PDB entry 3FP8 | X-ray diffraction, 1.46 A resolution | chains E and I

== Chain E ==
Protein: Anionic trypsin-2
From: Rattus norvegicus
Notes: EC 3.4.21.4
UniProtKB: P00763 (TRY2_RAT); the construct lacks a stretch of the UniProt sequence and is renumbered around it, so the offset changes along the chain: 16-34 = UniProt 24-42; 37-64 = UniProt 43-70; 66-125 = UniProt 71-130; 127-130 = UniProt 131-134; 6 more segments
Sequence (223 residues; row label = number of the first residue in the row; note: 10 numbers in that range are skipped by the numbering (no residue carries them; nothing is unmodelled there)):
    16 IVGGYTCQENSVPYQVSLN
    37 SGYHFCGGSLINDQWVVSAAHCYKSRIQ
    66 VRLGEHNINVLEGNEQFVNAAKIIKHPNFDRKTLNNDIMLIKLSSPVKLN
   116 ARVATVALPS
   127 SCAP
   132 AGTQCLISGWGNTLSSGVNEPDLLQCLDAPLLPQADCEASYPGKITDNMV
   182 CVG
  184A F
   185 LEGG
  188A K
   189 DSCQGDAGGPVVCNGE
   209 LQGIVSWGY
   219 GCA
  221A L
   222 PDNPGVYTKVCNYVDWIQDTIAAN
Cystine bridges: Cys22-Cys157, Cys42-Cys58, Cys128-Cys232, Cys136-Cys201, Cys168-Cys182, Cys191-Cys220
Sequence notes: engineered mutation Ala195 (Ser200 in P00763)
Ion coordination: Ca2+: Glu70, Asn72, Val75, Glu77, Glu80

== Chain I ==
Protein: Pancreatic trypsin inhibitor
From: Bos taurus
UniProtKB: P00974 (BPT1_BOVIN); residues 1-58 here correspond to UniProt positions 36-93 (UniProt number = residue number + 35)
Sequence (58 residues; each row starts with the number of its first residue):
     1 RPDFCLEPPYTGPCKARIIRYFYNAKAGLCQTFVYGGCRAKRNNFKSAED
    51 CMRTCGGA
Cystine bridges: Cys5-Cys55, Cys14-Cys38, Cys30-Cys51
Swiss-Prot annotation at these positions:
  - site: Lys15, Ala16 (Reactive bond for trypsin)

== How chain E and chain I interact ==
Residue-residue contacts (39):
  Tyr39(E) - Arg17(I)
  Tyr39(E) - Ile18(I)
  Tyr39(E) - Ile19(I)  hydrogen bond (side chain-backbone)
  His40(E) - Arg17(I)
  Phe41(E) - Ala16(I)
  Phe41(E) - Arg17(I)  hydrogen bond (backbone-backbone)
  Cys42(E) - Ala16(I)  hydrophobic
  His57(E) - Cys14(I)
  His57(E) - Lys15(I)  hydrogen bond (side chain-backbone)
  His57(E) - Ala16(I)
  His57(E) - Gly36(I)
  Lys60(E) - Ile18(I)
  Arg96(E) - Cys38(I)
  Lys97(E) - Arg39(I)  hydrogen bond (backbone-side chain)
  Leu99(E) - Cys14(I)  hydrophobic
  Leu99(E) - Cys38(I)  hydrophobic
  Glu151(E) - Arg17(I)  salt bridge
  Asp189(E) - Lys15(I)  salt bridge
  Ser190(E) - Lys15(I)  hydrogen bond
  Cys191(E) - Lys15(I)
  Gln192(E) - Thr11(I)
  Gln192(E) - Gly12(I)
  Gln192(E) - Cys14(I)  hydrogen bond (side chain-backbone)
  Gln192(E) - Lys15(I)
  Gln192(E) - Ala16(I)
  Gly193(E) - Lys15(I)  hydrogen bond (backbone-backbone)
  Gly193(E) - Ala16(I)
  Gly193(E) - Arg17(I)
  Asp194(E) - Lys15(I)  hydrogen bond (backbone-backbone)
  Ala195(E) - Lys15(I)  hydrogen bond (backbone-backbone)
  Ala195(E) - Ala16(I)
  Val213(E) - Lys15(I)
  Ser214(E) - Cys14(I)
  Ser214(E) - Lys15(I)  hydrogen bond (backbone-backbone)
  Trp215(E) - Pro13(I)
  Trp215(E) - Lys15(I)
  Gly216(E) - Pro13(I)  hydrogen bond (backbone-backbone)
  Gly216(E) - Lys15(I)
  Gly226(E) - Lys15(I)
Other interface residues (no listed pair), chain E (25 interface residues in all): Cys58, Tyr217, Gly219
Other interface residues (no listed pair), chain I (14 interface residues in all): Val34, Gly37

== Summary ==
25 residues of chain E face 14 of chain I across their interface; the contacts include 11 hydrogen bonds and 2
salt bridges. Polar contacts include Glu151(E)-Arg17(I), Asp189(E)-Lys15(I) and Tyr39(E)-Ile19(I). Glu70(E),
Asn72(E), Val75(E), Glu77(E) and Glu80(E) form the Ca2+ site.
Chain E is Anionic trypsin-2 (Rattus norvegicus) and chain I is Pancreatic trypsin inhibitor (Bos taurus); the
structure, Anionic trypsin variant S195A in complex with bovine pancreatic trypsin inhibitor (BPTI), was
determined by X-ray diffraction together with 3FP6 and 3FP7 from the same study.
